Entry 5LZM (X-ray diffraction, 1.80 A resolution); this record covers chain A.

# Chain A
Molecule: T4 lysozyme
Organism: Enterobacteria phage T4
Notes: EC 3.2.1.17
UniProt: P00720 (LYS_BPT4); residue numbers follow UniProt; this construct covers 1-164
Chain sequence (164 residues; numbered 1 to 164; the number before each row is that of its first residue):
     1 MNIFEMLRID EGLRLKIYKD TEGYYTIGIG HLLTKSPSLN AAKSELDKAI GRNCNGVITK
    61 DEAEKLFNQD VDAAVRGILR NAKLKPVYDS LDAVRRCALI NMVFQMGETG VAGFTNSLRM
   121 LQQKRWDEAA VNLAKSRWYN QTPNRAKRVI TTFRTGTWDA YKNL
Disordered / not traced: 163-164
UniProt features mapped onto this chain:
  - active site (Proton donor/acceptor): Glu11, Asp20
  - binding site (substrate): Leu32, Phe104, Ser117, Asn132
  - mutagenesis: Glu11 (E11A/F/H/M/N: Complete loss of enzymatic activity; E11N: Loss of 84% of enzymatic activity; E11Q: Complete loss of activity), Asp20 (D20A/N/S/T: Complete loss of enzymatic activity; D20C: Nearly no effet on specific enzymatic activity; D20E/Q: Loss of 99% of enzymatic activity), Thr26 (T26E: Complete loss of activity at neutral pH; covalently bound substrate; T26H: Facilitates transglycosylation more effectively than hydrolysis; covalently bound substrate), Gly30 (G30A: Almost complete loss of enzymatic activity; G30F: Almost complete loss of enzymatic activity. The enzyme is destabilized by 1.5 kcal/mol), Ser117 (S117F: 10-fold decrease in enzymatic activity; S117I: 500-fold decrease in enzymatic activity; S117V: 50-fold decrease in enzymatic activity), Asn132 (N132I: 5-fold decrease in enzymatic activity; N132M/F: 2-fold decrease in enzymatic activity)
Glycans and other covalent adducts: beta-mercaptoethanol (BME) linked to Cys54, Cys97

# Summary
UniProt lists active-site residues Glu11 and Asp20, 4 substrate-binding residues and 6 mutagenesis sites.
Chain A is T4 lysozyme (Enterobacteria phage T4); the structure, Comparison of the crystal structure of
bacteriophage T4 lysozyme at low, medium, and high ionic strengths, was determined by X-ray diffraction,
deposited together with 4LZM, 6LZM and 7LZM.
